1FZH - chains A and E of the 6 polymer chains in the assembly; structure by X-ray diffraction, 2.60 A resolution.

[Chain A]
Molecule: Methane monooxygenase component A, alpha chain
From: Methylococcus capsulatus
Notes: EC 1.14.13.25
UniProt: P22869 (MEMA_METCA); residues 1-527 here = UniProt positions 1-527
Sequence (527 residues; numbered 1 to 527; the number before each row is that of its first residue):
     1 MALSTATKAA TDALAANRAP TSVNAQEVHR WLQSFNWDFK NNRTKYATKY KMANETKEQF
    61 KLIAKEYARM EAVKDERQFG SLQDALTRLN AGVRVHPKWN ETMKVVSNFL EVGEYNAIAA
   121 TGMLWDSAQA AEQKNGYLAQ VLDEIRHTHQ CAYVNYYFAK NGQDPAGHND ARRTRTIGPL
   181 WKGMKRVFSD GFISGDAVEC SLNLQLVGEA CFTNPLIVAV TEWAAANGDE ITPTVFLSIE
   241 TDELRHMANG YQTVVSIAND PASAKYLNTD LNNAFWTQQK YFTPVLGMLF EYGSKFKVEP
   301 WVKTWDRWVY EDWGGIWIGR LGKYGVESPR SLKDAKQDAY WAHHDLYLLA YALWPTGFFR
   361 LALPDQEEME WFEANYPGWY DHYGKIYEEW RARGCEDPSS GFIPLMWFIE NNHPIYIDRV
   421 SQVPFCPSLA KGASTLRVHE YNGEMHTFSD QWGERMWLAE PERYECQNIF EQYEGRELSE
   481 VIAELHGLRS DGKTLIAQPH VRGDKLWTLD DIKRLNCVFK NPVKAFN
Unresolved in the structure: 1-16
Bound ions: Fe ion site 1: Glu114, Glu144, His147; Fe ion site 2: Glu144, Glu209, Glu243, His246; Ca2+: Asn527 (shared with 1 residue of chain B)
Small-molecule neighbours:
  - xenon (XE), molecule 1: Val106, Phe109, Leu110, Met184, Leu289
  - xenon (XE), molecule 2: Val106, Leu216, Val220, Leu286, Leu289, Phe290
  - xenon (XE), molecule 3: Tyr115, Ile118, Thr148, His149
  - xenon (XE), molecule 4: Leu180, Met288, Leu289, Tyr347, Ala350, Phe359, Leu361
  - xenon (XE), molecule 5: Leu353, Pro355, Thr356, Leu405, Leu478, Phe519
  - xenon (XE), molecule 6: Leu405, Leu478, Cys517, Val518, Phe519

[Chain E]
Molecule: Methane monooxygenase component A, gamma chain
From: Methylococcus capsulatus
Notes: EC 1.14.13.25
UniProt: P11987 (MEMG_METCA); residues 1-170 here = UniProt positions 1-170
Sequence (170 residues; each row starts with the number of its first residue):
     1 MAKLGIHSND TRDAWVNKIA QLNTLEKAAE MLKQFRMDHT TPFRNSYELD NDYLWIEAKL
    61 EEKVAVLKAR AFNEVDFRHK TAFGEDAKSV LDGTVAKMNA AKDKWEAEKI HIGFRQAYKP
   121 PIMPVNYFLD GERQLGTRLM ELRNLNYYDT PLEELRKQRG VRVVHLQSPH
Unresolved in the structure: 1-2, 168-170

[Chain A / chain E interface]
Contacting residue pairs (91):
  Arg43(A) with Arg133(E)
  Thr44(A) with Arg133(E), hydrogen bond (backbone-side chain)
  Lys45(A) with Arg133(E)
  Ala47(A) with Glu132(E); Arg133(E); Gly136(E); Thr137(E); Met140(E), hydrophobic
  Thr48(A) with Thr137(E), hydrogen bond (backbone-side chain); Met140(E)
  Lys49(A) with Met140(E); Glu141(E); Asn144(E)
  Asp196(A) with Met140(E)
  Tyr266(A) with Glu141(E), hydrogen bond (side chain-backbone); Asn144(E); Leu145(E)
  Thr269(A) with Tyr147(E); Tyr148(E)
  Asn272(A) with Tyr148(E), hydrogen bond
  Asn273(A) with Tyr147(E); Tyr148(E), hydrogen bond
  Arg330(A) with Tyr148(E)
  Ser434(A) with Gln167(E)
  Thr435(A) with Gln167(E)
  Leu436(A) with His165(E); Leu166(E); Gln167(E), hydrogen bond (backbone-backbone)
  Arg437(A) with Arg156(E); His165(E); Leu166(E)
  Val438(A) with Val163(E); Val164(E), hydrogen bond (backbone-backbone); His165(E), hydrogen bond (backbone-backbone)
  His439(A) with Arg156(E); Arg162(E); Val163(E)
  Glu440(A) with Val161(E); Arg162(E), salt bridge
  Tyr441(A) with Pro42(E); Phe43(E); Arg159(E); Gly160(E); Val161(E), hydrophobic
  Asn442(A) with Pro42(E); Phe43(E); Arg44(E); Tyr47(E)
  Glu444(A) with Tyr47(E); Asp50(E)
  Gln451(A) with Leu152(E)
  Trp452(A) with Tyr148(E), hydrophobic
  Glu454(A) with Leu152(E); Arg156(E), salt bridge
  Arg455(A) with Tyr147(E), hydrogen bond (side chain-backbone); Tyr148(E); Thr150(E), hydrogen bond (side chain-backbone); Leu152(E)
  Met456(A) with Tyr147(E)
  Trp457(A) with Val161(E), hydrophobic
  Leu458(A) with Leu155(E), hydrophobic; Arg156(E); Arg159(E), hydrogen bond (backbone-side chain); Val161(E), hydrophobic
  Ala459(A) with Arg143(E), hydrogen bond (backbone-side chain); Arg159(E)
  Glu460(A) with Arg143(E); Tyr147(E), hydrogen bond
  Pro461(A) with Pro42(E); Arg159(E)
  Glu462(A) with Pro42(E); Arg143(E), salt bridge
  Glu465(A) with Thr41(E); Pro42(E); Arg44(E), salt bridge
  Gln467(A) with Asp50(E), hydrogen bond (side chain-backbone)
  Glu471(A) with Asn51(E), hydrogen bond (backbone-side chain)
  Gln472(A) with Ile6(E); Asn51(E), hydrogen bond
  Tyr473(A) with Ile6(E), hydrophobic
  Arg476(A) with Leu4(E); Gly5(E); Ile6(E)
  Glu484(A) with Gly5(E); Ile6(E), hydrogen bond (side chain-backbone); His7(E), hydrogen bond (side chain-backbone)
  Leu485(A) with Ile6(E), hydrophobic; His7(E)
  Phe526(A) with Val164(E), hydrophobic; His165(E)
  Asn527(A) with Arg162(E), hydrogen bond (backbone-side chain)
Also at the interface, not in a pair above, chain A (50 interface residues in all): Tyr46, Lys265, Asp270, Pro427, Gly443, Met445, Val481
Also at the interface, not in a pair above, chain E (40 interface residues in all): Tyr53, Glu108, Ile112, Leu139, Pro151

[In short]
The interface between chain A and chain E involves 50 residues on one side and 40 on the other; the contacts
include 19 hydrogen bonds and 4 salt bridges. Polar pairs include Glu440(A)-Arg162(E), Glu454(A)-Arg156(E) and
Glu462(A)-Arg143(E). Chain A binds 6 copies of xenon.
Here chain A is Methane monooxygenase component A, alpha chain and chain E is Methane monooxygenase component
A, gamma chain, both from Methylococcus capsulatus. Entry 1FZH (Methane monooxygenase hydroxylase, form II
pressurized with xenon gas) was determined by X-ray diffraction together with 1FZ8, 1FZ9 and 1FZI from the
same study.
